PDB entry 7XUE | electron microscopy, 3.17 A resolution | chains I and K of the 8 polymer chains in the assembly

# Chain I
Protein: DNA-directed RNA polymerase subunit beta
From: Escherichia coli (strain K12)
Notes: EC 2.7.7.6
UniProt: P0A8V2 (RPOB_ECOLI); residue numbers follow UniProt; this construct covers 1-1342
Chain sequence (1342 residues; row label = number of the first residue in the row):
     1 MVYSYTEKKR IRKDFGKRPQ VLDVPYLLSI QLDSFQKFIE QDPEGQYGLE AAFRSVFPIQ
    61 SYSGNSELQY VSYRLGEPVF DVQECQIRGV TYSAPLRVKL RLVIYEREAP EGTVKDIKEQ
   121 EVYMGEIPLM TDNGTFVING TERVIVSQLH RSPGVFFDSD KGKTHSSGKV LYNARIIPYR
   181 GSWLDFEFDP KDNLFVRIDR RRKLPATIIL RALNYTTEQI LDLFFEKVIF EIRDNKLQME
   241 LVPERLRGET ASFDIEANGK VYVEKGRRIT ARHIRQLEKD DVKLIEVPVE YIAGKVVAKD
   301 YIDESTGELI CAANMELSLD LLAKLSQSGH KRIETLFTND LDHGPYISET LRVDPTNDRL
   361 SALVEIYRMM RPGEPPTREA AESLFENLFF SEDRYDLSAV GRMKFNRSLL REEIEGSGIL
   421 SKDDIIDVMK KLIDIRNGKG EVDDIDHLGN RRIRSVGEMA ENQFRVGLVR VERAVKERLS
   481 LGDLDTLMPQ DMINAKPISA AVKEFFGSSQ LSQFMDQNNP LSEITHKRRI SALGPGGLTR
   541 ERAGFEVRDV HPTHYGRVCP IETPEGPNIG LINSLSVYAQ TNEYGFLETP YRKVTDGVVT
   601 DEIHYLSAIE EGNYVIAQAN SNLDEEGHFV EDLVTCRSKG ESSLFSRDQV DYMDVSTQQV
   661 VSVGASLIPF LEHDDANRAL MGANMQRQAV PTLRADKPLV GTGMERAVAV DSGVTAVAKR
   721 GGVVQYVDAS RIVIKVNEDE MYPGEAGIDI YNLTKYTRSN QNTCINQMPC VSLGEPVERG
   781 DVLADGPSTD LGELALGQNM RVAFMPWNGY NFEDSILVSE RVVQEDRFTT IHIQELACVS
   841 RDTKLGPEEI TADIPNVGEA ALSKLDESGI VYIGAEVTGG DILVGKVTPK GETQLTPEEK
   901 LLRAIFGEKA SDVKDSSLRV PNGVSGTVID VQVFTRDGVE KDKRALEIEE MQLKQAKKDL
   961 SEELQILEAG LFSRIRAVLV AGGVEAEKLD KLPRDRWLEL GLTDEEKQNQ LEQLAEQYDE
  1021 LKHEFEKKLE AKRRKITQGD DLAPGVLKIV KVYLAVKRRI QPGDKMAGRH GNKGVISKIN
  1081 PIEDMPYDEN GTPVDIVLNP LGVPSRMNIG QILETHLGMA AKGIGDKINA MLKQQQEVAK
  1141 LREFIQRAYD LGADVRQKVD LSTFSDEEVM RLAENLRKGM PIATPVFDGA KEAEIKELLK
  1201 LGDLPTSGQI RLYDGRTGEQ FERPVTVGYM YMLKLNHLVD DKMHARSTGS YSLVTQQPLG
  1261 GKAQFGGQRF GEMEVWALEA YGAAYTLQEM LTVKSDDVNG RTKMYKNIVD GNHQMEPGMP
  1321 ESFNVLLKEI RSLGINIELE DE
Not modelled in the structure: 1
UniProt features mapped onto this chain:
  - modified residue (N6-acetyllysine): Lys-1022, Lys-1200
  - mutagenesis: Ile-561 (I561S: Resistant to antibiotics salinamide A and B), Ile-569 (I569S: Resistant to antibiotics salinamide A and B), Ala-665 (A665E: Resistant to antibiotics salinamide A and B), Asp-675 (D675A/G: Resistant to antibiotics salinamide A and B), Asn-677 (N677H/K: Resistant to antibiotics salinamide A and B), Leu-680 (L680M: Resistant to antibiotics salinamide A and B), Glu-813 (E813K: Disrupts the enzyme's active center)
Reported in the primary citation:
  - conformationally variable residues (domain motion): Glu-1006

# Chain K
Protein: DNA-directed RNA polymerase subunit omega
From: Escherichia coli (strain K12)
Notes: EC 2.7.7.6
UniProt: P0A800 (RPOZ_ECOLI); numbering as in UniProt (aligned over 1-91)
Chain sequence (91 residues; numbered 1 to 91; the number before each row is that of its first residue):
     1 MARVTVQDAV EKIGNRFDLV LVAARRARQM QVGGKDPLVP EENDKTTVIA LREIEEGLIN
    61 NQILDVRERQ EQQEQEAAEL QAVTAIAEGR R
Not modelled in the structure: 1, 85-91

# How chain I and chain K interact
Pairs across the interface (8):
  Gly-1282(I) / Phe-17(K)
  Tyr-1285(I) / Leu-21(K)
  Gly-1311(I) / Gln-31(K)
  Asn-1312(I) / Gln-31(K)
  Asn-1312(I) / Val-32(K)
  His-1313(I) / Arg-28(K)  hydrogen bond (backbone-side chain)
  His-1313(I) / Gln-31(K)  hydrogen bond
  Gln-1314(I) / Arg-28(K)

# Overview
Chain I and chain K form an interface of 6 and 5 residues respectively; the contacts include 2 hydrogen bonds.
Polar pairs include His-1313(I)/Arg-28(K) and His-1313(I)/Gln-31(K). UniProt lists 7 mutagenesis sites on
chain I. From the paper: conformational variability at Glu-1006(I).
Chain I is DNA-directed RNA polymerase subunit beta and chain K is DNA-directed RNA polymerase subunit omega,
both from Escherichia coli (strain K12); the structure, Cryo-EM structure of HK022 putRNA-associated E.coli
RNA polymerase elongation complex, was determined by electron microscopy (same publication as 7XUG and 7XUI).
